Entry 5O3T (electron microscopy, 3.40 A resolution); this record covers chains B and D of the 10 polymer chains in the assembly.

Chain B (and D):
Molecule: Microtubule-associated protein tau
Source organism: Homo sapiens
Notes: chain D of this document is another copy of the same molecule, construct and numbering; everything in this record applies to it too
UniProt: P10636 (TAU_HUMAN); residues 306-378 here correspond to UniProt positions 623-695 (UniProt number = residue number + 317)
Sequence (73 residues; row label = number of the first residue in the row):
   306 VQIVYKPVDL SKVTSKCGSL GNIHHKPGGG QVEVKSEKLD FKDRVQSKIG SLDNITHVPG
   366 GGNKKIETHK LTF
UniProt features mapped onto this chain:
  - site (Not glycated): Lys311, Lys317, Lys321, Lys331, Lys340, Lys343, Lys370, Lys375
  - modified residue: Lys311 (N6,N6-dimethyllysine), Lys317 (N6-acetyllysine), Lys321 (N6-acetyllysine), Ser324 (Phosphoserine), Lys331 (N6-acetyllysine), Lys343 (N6-acetyllysine), Lys347 (N6-acetyllysine), Arg349 (Omega-N-methylarginine), Ser352 (Phosphoserine), Ser356 (Phosphoserine), Lys369 (N6-acetyllysine)
  - glycosylation (N-linked (Glc) (glycation) lysine): Lys347, Lys353, Lys369
  - cross-link (Glycyl lysine isopeptide (Lys-Gly)): Lys311 (interchain with G-Cter in ubiquitin), Lys317 (interchain with G-Cter in ubiquitin), Lys321 (interchain with G-Cter in ubiquitin), Lys331 (interchain with G-Cter in ubiquitin), Lys343 (interchain with G-Cter in ubiquitin), Lys347 (interchain with G-Cter in ubiquitin), Lys353 (interchain with G-Cter in ubiquitin), Lys369 (interchain with G-Cter in ubiquitin), Lys375 (interchain with G-Cter in ubiquitin)
From the paper describing this entry:
  - self-association interface (contacts with another copy of this molecule): Val313 to Lys317
  - post-translational modification sites: Ser356 (proposed by the authors, not directly observed)

Interface between chain B and chain D:
Residue-residue contacts - 162 pairs, chain B then chain D:
  Val306(B) - Val306(D)
  Gln307(B) - Val306(D)  hydrogen bond (backbone-backbone)
  Gln307(B) - Gln307(D)
  Gln307(B) - Ile308(D)  hydrogen bond (backbone-backbone)
  Ile308(B) - Ile308(D)
  Val309(B) - Ile308(D)  hydrogen bond (backbone-backbone)
  Val309(B) - Val309(D)
  Val309(B) - Tyr310(D)  hydrogen bond (backbone-backbone)
  Tyr310(B) - Tyr310(D)  hydrophobic
  Tyr310(B) - Leu376(D)  hydrophobic
  Lys311(B) - Tyr310(D)  hydrogen bond (backbone-backbone)
  Lys311(B) - Lys311(D)
  Pro312(B) - Tyr310(D)
  Pro312(B) - Pro312(D)
  Val313(B) - Pro312(D)  hydrogen bond (backbone-backbone)
  Val313(B) - Val313(D)
  Val313(B) - Asp314(D)  hydrogen bond (backbone-backbone)
  Asp314(B) - Asp314(D)
  Leu315(B) - Asp314(D)  hydrogen bond (backbone-backbone)
  Leu315(B) - Leu315(D)
  Ser316(B) - Asp314(D)
  Ser316(B) - Leu315(D)
  Ser316(B) - Ser316(D)
  Ser316(B) - Lys370(D)  hydrogen bond
  Lys317(B) - Ser316(D)
  Lys317(B) - Lys317(D)
  Lys317(B) - Val318(D)  hydrogen bond (backbone-backbone)
  Val318(B) - Val318(D)
  Thr319(B) - Val318(D)  hydrogen bond (backbone-backbone)
  Thr319(B) - Thr319(D)
  Thr319(B) - Ser320(D)  hydrogen bond (backbone-backbone)
  Thr319(B) - Asn368(D)
  Ser320(B) - Ser320(D)
  Ser320(B) - Gly365(D)
  Ser320(B) - Gly366(D)
  Lys321(B) - Ser320(D)
  Lys321(B) - Lys321(D)
  Lys321(B) - Cys322(D)  hydrogen bond (backbone-backbone)
  Cys322(B) - Cys322(D)  hydrogen bond (side chain-backbone)
  Cys322(B) - Leu325(D)  hydrophobic
  Cys322(B) - Gly365(D)
  Gly323(B) - Cys322(D)  hydrogen bond (backbone-backbone)
  Gly323(B) - Gly323(D)
  Ser324(B) - Gly323(D)  hydrogen bond (side chain-backbone)
  Ser324(B) - Ser324(D)
  Ser324(B) - Leu325(D)  hydrogen bond (backbone-backbone)
  Leu325(B) - Leu325(D)
  Leu325(B) - Gly326(D)  hydrogen bond (backbone-backbone)
  Leu325(B) - Val363(D)  hydrophobic
  Leu325(B) - Gly365(D)
  Asn327(B) - Gly326(D)
  Asn327(B) - Asn327(D)  hydrogen bond (side chain-backbone)
  Asn327(B) - Ile328(D)  hydrogen bond (backbone-backbone)
  Ile328(B) - Ile328(D)
  Ile328(B) - Thr361(D)
  Ile328(B) - Val363(D)  hydrophobic
  His329(B) - Ile328(D)  hydrogen bond (backbone-backbone)
  His329(B) - His329(D)  hydrogen bond
  His329(B) - His330(D)  hydrogen bond (backbone-backbone)
  His330(B) - His330(D)  hydrogen bond
  His330(B) - Asn359(D)
  His330(B) - Ile360(D)
  His330(B) - Thr361(D)  hydrogen bond
  Lys331(B) - His330(D)  hydrogen bond (backbone-backbone)
  Lys331(B) - Lys331(D)
  Pro332(B) - His330(D)
  Pro332(B) - Pro332(D)
  Pro332(B) - Asn359(D)
  Gly333(B) - Pro332(D)  hydrogen bond (backbone-backbone)
  Gly334(B) - Gly334(D)
  Gly335(B) - Gly335(D)
  Gly335(B) - Leu357(D)
  Gln336(B) - Gly335(D)
  Gln336(B) - Gln336(D)
  Gln336(B) - Val337(D)  hydrogen bond (backbone-backbone)
  Val337(B) - Val337(D)
  Glu338(B) - Val337(D)  hydrogen bond (backbone-backbone)
  Glu338(B) - Glu338(D)
  Glu338(B) - Val339(D)  hydrogen bond (backbone-backbone)
  Val339(B) - Val339(D)
  Val339(B) - Ile354(D)
  Lys340(B) - Val339(D)  hydrogen bond (backbone-backbone)
  Lys340(B) - Lys340(D)
  Lys340(B) - Ser341(D)  hydrogen bond (backbone-backbone)
  Ser341(B) - Ser341(D)
  Ser341(B) - Glu342(D)  hydrogen bond (side chain-backbone)
  Ser341(B) - Lys343(D)  hydrogen bond (side chain-backbone)
  Glu342(B) - Glu342(D)  hydrogen bond (backbone-backbone)
  Glu342(B) - Lys343(D)
  Lys343(B) - Glu342(D)  hydrogen bond (backbone-backbone)
  Lys343(B) - Lys343(D)
  Lys343(B) - Leu344(D)
  Leu344(B) - Leu344(D)  hydrophobic
  Asp345(B) - Leu344(D)
  Asp345(B) - Asp345(D)
  Asp345(B) - Phe346(D)  hydrogen bond (backbone-backbone)
  Phe346(B) - Leu344(D)  hydrophobic
  Phe346(B) - Phe346(D)  hydrophobic
  Lys347(B) - Phe346(D)  hydrogen bond (backbone-backbone)
  Lys347(B) - Lys347(D)
  Lys347(B) - Asp348(D)  hydrogen bond (backbone-backbone)
  Asp348(B) - Asp348(D)  hydrogen bond (backbone-backbone)
  Asp348(B) - Arg349(D)  hydrogen bond (backbone-backbone)
  Arg349(B) - Arg349(D)
  Arg349(B) - Val350(D)  hydrogen bond (backbone-backbone)
  Val350(B) - Phe346(D)  hydrophobic
  Val350(B) - Val350(D)
  Gln351(B) - Val350(D)  hydrogen bond (backbone-backbone)
  Gln351(B) - Gln351(D)  hydrogen bond
  Gln351(B) - Ser352(D)  hydrogen bond (backbone-backbone)
  Ser352(B) - Ser352(D)
  Lys353(B) - Ser352(D)  hydrogen bond (backbone-backbone)
  Lys353(B) - Lys353(D)
  Lys353(B) - Ile354(D)  hydrogen bond (backbone-backbone)
  Ile354(B) - Ile354(D)
  Gly355(B) - Ile354(D)  hydrogen bond (backbone-backbone)
  Gly355(B) - Gly355(D)  hydrogen bond (backbone-backbone)
  Ser356(B) - Gly355(D)
  Ser356(B) - Ser356(D)
  Ser356(B) - Leu357(D)  hydrogen bond (backbone-backbone)
  Leu357(B) - Leu357(D)
  Asp358(B) - Ser356(D)
  Asp358(B) - Leu357(D)  hydrogen bond (backbone-backbone)
  Asp358(B) - Asp358(D)
  Asp358(B) - Asn359(D)  hydrogen bond (backbone-backbone)
  Asn359(B) - Asn359(D)  hydrogen bond
  Ile360(B) - Asn359(D)  hydrogen bond (backbone-backbone)
  Ile360(B) - Ile360(D)
  Ile360(B) - Thr361(D)  hydrogen bond (backbone-backbone)
  Thr361(B) - Thr361(D)
  His362(B) - Thr361(D)  hydrogen bond (backbone-backbone)
  His362(B) - His362(D)
  His362(B) - Val363(D)  hydrogen bond (backbone-backbone)
  Val363(B) - Val363(D)
  Pro364(B) - Val363(D)
  Pro364(B) - Pro364(D)
  Pro364(B) - Gly365(D)  hydrogen bond (backbone-backbone)
  Gly366(B) - Gly365(D)
  Gly366(B) - Gly366(D)
  Gly367(B) - Gly366(D)  hydrogen bond (backbone-backbone)
  Gly367(B) - Gly367(D)
  Asn368(B) - Gly366(D)
  Asn368(B) - Gly367(D)  hydrogen bond (side chain-backbone)
  Asn368(B) - Asn368(D)  hydrogen bond (side chain-backbone)
  Lys369(B) - Asn368(D)  hydrogen bond (backbone-backbone)
  Lys369(B) - Lys369(D)
  Lys369(B) - Lys370(D)  hydrogen bond (backbone-backbone)
  Lys370(B) - Lys370(D)
  Ile371(B) - Lys370(D)  hydrogen bond (backbone-backbone)
  Ile371(B) - Ile371(D)  hydrophobic
  Ile371(B) - Glu372(D)  hydrogen bond (backbone-backbone)
  Glu372(B) - Glu372(D)
  Thr373(B) - Glu372(D)
  Thr373(B) - Thr373(D)
  Thr373(B) - His374(D)  hydrogen bond (backbone-backbone)
  His374(B) - His374(D)
  Lys375(B) - His374(D)
  Lys375(B) - Lys375(D)
  Lys375(B) - Leu376(D)  hydrogen bond (backbone-backbone)
  Thr377(B) - Thr377(D)
  Thr377(B) - Phe378(D)
  Phe378(B) - Phe378(D)  hydrophobic
Interface residues without a listed pair, chain B (73 interface residues in all): Gly326, Gly365, Leu376
Interface residues without a listed pair, chain D (73 interface residues in all): Gly333

Overview:
The chain B/chain D interface involves 73 residues from each chain, with 67 hydrogen bonds. Polar pairs
include Ser316(B)-Lys370(D), Cys322(B)-Cys322(D) and Ser324(B)-Gly323(D). The paper reports a modification
site at Ser356(B); a self-association interface involving Val313(B).
Both chains are Microtubule-associated protein tau (Homo sapiens). Entry 5O3T (Straight filament in
Alzheimer's disease brain) was determined by electron microscopy (same publication as 5O3L and 5O3O).
